4ZZV - chain A; structure by X-ray diffraction, 1.37 A resolution.

[Chain A]
Molecule: Cellobiohydrolase I
From: Galactomyces candidum
Notes: EC 3.2.1.176; fragment: catalytic domain, residues 18-455
Reference sequence: A0A088T0J9 (A0A088T0J9_GEOCN); residues 1-438 here correspond to UniProt positions 18-455 (UniProt number = residue number + 17)
Sequence (438 residues; row label = number of the first residue in the row):
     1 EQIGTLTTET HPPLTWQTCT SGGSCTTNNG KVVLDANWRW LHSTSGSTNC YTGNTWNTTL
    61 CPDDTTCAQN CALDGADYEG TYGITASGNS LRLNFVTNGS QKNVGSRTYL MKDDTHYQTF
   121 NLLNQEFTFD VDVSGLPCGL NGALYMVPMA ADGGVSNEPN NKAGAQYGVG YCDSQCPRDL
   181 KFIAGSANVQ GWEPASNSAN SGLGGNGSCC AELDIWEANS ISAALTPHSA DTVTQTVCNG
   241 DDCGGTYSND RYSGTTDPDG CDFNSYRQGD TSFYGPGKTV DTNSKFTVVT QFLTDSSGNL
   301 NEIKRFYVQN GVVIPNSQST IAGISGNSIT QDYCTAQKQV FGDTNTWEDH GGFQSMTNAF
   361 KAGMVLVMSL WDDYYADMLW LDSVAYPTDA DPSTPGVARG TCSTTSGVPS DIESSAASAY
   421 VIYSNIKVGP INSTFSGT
Disordered / not traced: 437-438
Modified positions: Glu1 (pyroglutamic acid; PCA)
Disulfide bonds: Cys19-Cys25, Cys50-Cys71, Cys61-Cys67, Cys138-Cys402, Cys172-Cys210, Cys176-Cys209, Cys238-Cys243, Cys261-Cys334
Covalently attached groups: N-acetylglucosamine (NAG) linked to Asn57, Asn206, Asn432; alpha-D-mannopyranose (MAN) linked to Ser196
Residues lining bound ligands: Mg2+ (MG): Pro177, Arg178, Asp179, Leu203, Tyr247

[Summary]
Chain A binds Mg2+. N-acetylglucosamine is covalently linked to Asn57, Asn206 and Asn432. Covalently linked
alpha-D-mannopyranose: at Ser196.
Chain A is Cellobiohydrolase I (Galactomyces candidum); the structure, Geotrichum candidum Cel7A apo structure
at 1.4A, was determined by X-ray diffraction, deposited together with 4ZZT, 4ZZU, 4ZZW and 5AMP.
